3PU1 - chains A and C of the 6 polymer chains in the assembly; structure by X-ray diffraction, 3.14 A resolution.

== Chain A (and C) ==
Protein: Nucleoprotein
Source organism: Vesicular stomatitis Indiana virus
Notes: chain C of this document is another copy of the same molecule, construct and numbering; everything in this record applies to it too
Reference sequence: P03521 (NCAP_VSIVA); residues 2-422 here = UniProt positions 2-422
Sequence (421 residues; each row starts with the number of its first residue):
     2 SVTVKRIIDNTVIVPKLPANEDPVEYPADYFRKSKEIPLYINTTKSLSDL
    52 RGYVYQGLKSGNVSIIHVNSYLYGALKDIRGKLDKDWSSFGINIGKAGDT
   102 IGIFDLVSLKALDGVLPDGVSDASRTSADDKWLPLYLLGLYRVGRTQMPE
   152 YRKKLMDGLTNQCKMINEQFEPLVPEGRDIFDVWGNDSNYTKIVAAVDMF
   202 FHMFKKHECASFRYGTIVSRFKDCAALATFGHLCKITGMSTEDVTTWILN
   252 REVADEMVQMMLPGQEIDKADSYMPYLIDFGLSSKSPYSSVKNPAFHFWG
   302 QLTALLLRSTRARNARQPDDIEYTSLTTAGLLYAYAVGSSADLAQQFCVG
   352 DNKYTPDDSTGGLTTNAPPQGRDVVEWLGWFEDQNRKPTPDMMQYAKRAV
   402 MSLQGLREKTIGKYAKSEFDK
Metal / ion sites: uranyl (VI) ion (4 sites), coordinated by Glu253, Glu323, Asp343, Asp358, Asp384
UniProt features mapped onto this chain:
  - binding site (RNA): Arg143, Tyr152, Lys206, Arg214, Lys286, Arg317, Arg408
What the authors report for this chain:
  - conformationally variable residues (side-chain flip): Arg146

== Interface between chain A and chain C ==
Contacting residue pairs (11; chain A residue first):
  Ser2(A) with Val350(C)
  Thr4(A) with Cys349(C)
  Val5(A) with Phe348(C), hydrophobic; Cys349(C)
  Lys6(A) with Phe348(C); Cys349(C), hydrogen bond (backbone-backbone)
  Arg7(A) with Gln347(C); Phe348(C)
  Ile8(A) with Gln346(C); Gln347(C), hydrogen bond (backbone-backbone)
  Ile14(A) with Phe348(C), hydrophobic

== Overview ==
Chain A and chain C form an interface of 7 and 5 residues respectively, with 2 hydrogen bonds. Backbone
hydrogen bonds pair Lys6(A)-Cys349(C) and Ile8(A)-Gln347(C). Glu253(A) and Glu323(A) form the uranyl (VI) ion
site. Curated annotation (UniProt) lists 7 RNA-binding residues on chain A. From the paper: conformational
variability at Arg146(A).
Both chains are Nucleoprotein (Vesicular stomatitis Indiana virus). Entry 3PU1 (Crystal Structure of a
vesicular stomatitis virus nucleocapsid-polyG complex) was determined by X-ray diffraction together with 3PTO,
3PTX, 3PU0 and 3PU4 from the same study.
